5XE3 - chains C and F of the 6 polymer chains in the assembly; structure by X-ray diffraction, 2.30 A resolution.

== Chain C ==
Name: Endoribonuclease MazF4
Source organism: Mycobacterium tuberculosis (strain ATCC 25618 / H37Rv)
Notes: EC 3.1.-.-
Reference sequence: P9WII5 (MAZF4_MYCTU); numbering as in UniProt (aligned over 1-105)
Chain sequence (107 residues; row label = number of the first residue in the row; numbers below 1 keep their minus sign (Glu-1 is residue -1)):
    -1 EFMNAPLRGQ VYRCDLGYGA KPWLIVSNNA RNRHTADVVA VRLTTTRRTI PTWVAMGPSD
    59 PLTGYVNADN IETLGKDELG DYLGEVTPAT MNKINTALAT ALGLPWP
Not modelled in the structure: -1 to 2
Construct notes: expression tag (-1 to 0)
From the paper describing this entry:
  - mutagenesis - T44A: decreased catalytic activity

== Chain F ==
Name: Probable antitoxin MazE4
Source organism: Mycobacterium tuberculosis (strain ATCC 25618 / H37Rv)
Reference sequence: P9WJ91 (MAZE4_MYCTU); residues 119-199 here correspond to UniProt positions 19-99 (UniProt number = residue number - 100)
Chain sequence (81 residues; numbered 119 to 199; the number before each row is that of its first residue):
   119 MTVRLDQQTR QRLQDIVKGG YRSANAAIVD AINKRWEALH DEQLDAAYAA AIHDNPAYPY
   179 ESEAERSAAR ARRNARQQRS A

== Chain C / chain F interface ==
Residue-residue contacts (37; chain C residue first):
  Leu14(C) with Ala186(F); Arg190(F)
  Tyr16(C) with Glu183(F); Ala186(F), hydrophobic
  Arg40(C) with Glu179(F), salt bridge; Glu183(F), salt bridge
  Thr42(C) with Glu179(F), hydrogen bond
  Thr44(C) with Glu179(F), hydrogen bond
  Arg46(C) with Ala169(F); Asp172(F), salt bridge; Asn173(F); Tyr176(F)
  Ile48(C) with Ala165(F), hydrophobic; Tyr166(F), hydrophobic; Tyr176(F)
  Pro49(C) with Leu162(F)
  Thr50(C) with Tyr166(F); Tyr176(F)
  Trp51(C) with Tyr176(F), hydrogen bond
  Asn65(C) with Tyr176(F); Pro177(F), hydrogen bond (side chain-backbone)
  Asp67(C) with Tyr166(F), hydrogen bond; Tyr176(F), hydrogen bond; Pro177(F)
  Asn68(C) with Pro177(F); Tyr178(F)
  Glu70(C) with Tyr178(F); Ala187(F)
  Thr71(C) with Arg190(F), hydrogen bond (backbone-side chain); Arg194(F)
  Leu72(C) with Arg190(F)
  Glu76(C) with Arg190(F), salt bridge
  Thr98(C) with Leu162(F)
  Trp104(C) with Trp154(F), hydrophobic; Glu155(F); His158(F); Asp159(F), hydrogen bond
Other interface residues (no listed pair), chain C (24 interface residues in all): Asp13, Asp35, Thr47, Gly73, Ala99

== In short ==
24 residues of chain C face 19 of chain F across their interface, with 8 hydrogen bonds and 4 salt bridges.
Polar contacts include Arg40(C)-Glu179(F), Arg40(C)-Glu183(F) and Arg46(C)-Asp172(F). The paper reports that
T44A of chain C reduces catalytic activity.
Chain C is Endoribonuclease MazF4 and chain F is Probable antitoxin MazE4, both from Mycobacterium
tuberculosis (strain ATCC 25618 / H37Rv); the structure, Endoribonuclease in complex with its cognate
antitoxin from Mycobacterial species, was determined by X-ray diffraction (same publication as 5XE2).
